6OWM - chains A and B; structure by X-ray diffraction, 1.10 A resolution.

Chain A (and B):
Molecule: Alcohol dehydrogenase E chain
Organism: Equus caballus
Notes: EC 1.1.1.1; chain B of this document is another copy of the same molecule, construct and numbering; everything in this record applies to it too
UniProtKB: P00327 (ADH1E_HORSE); residues 1-374 here correspond to UniProt positions 2-375 (UniProt number = residue number + 1)
Sequence (374 residues; row label = number of the first residue in the row):
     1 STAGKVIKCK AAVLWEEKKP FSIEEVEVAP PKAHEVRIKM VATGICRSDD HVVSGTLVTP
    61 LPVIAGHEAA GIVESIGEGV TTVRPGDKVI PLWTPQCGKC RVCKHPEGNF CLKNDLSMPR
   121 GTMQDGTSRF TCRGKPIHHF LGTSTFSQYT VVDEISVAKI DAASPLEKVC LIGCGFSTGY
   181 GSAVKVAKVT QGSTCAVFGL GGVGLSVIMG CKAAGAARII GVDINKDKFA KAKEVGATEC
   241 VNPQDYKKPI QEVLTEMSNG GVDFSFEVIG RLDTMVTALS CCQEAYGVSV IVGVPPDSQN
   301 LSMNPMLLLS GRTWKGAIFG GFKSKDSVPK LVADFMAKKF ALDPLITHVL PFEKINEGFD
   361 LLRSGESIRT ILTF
Construct notes: engineered mutation Trp-93 (Phe94 in P00327)
Bound ions: Zn2+ site 1: Cys-46, His-67, Cys-174 (together with 2,3,4,5,6-pentafluorobenzyl alcohol); Zn2+ site 2: Cys-97, Cys-100, Cys-103, Cys-111
Small-molecule neighbours:
  - NAJ (nicotinamide-adenine-dinucleotide (acidic form)): Cys-46, Arg-47, Ser-48, His-51, Trp-93, Cys-174, Thr-178, Gly-199, Leu-200, Gly-201, Gly-202, Val-203, Gly-204, Val-222, Asp-223, Ile-224, Asn-225, Lys-228, Val-268, Ile-269, Gly-270, Arg-271, Thr-274, Val-292, Gly-293, Val-294, Ala-317, Ile-318, Phe-319, Leu-362, Arg-369
  - 2,3,4,5,6-pentafluorobenzyl alcohol (PFB): Cys-46, Ser-48, Leu-57, His-67, Trp-93, Leu-116, Phe-140, Leu-141, Cys-174, Val-294, Ile-318
Curated features (UniProtKB/Swiss-Prot):
  - binding site (Zn(2+)): Cys-46, Ser-48, His-67, Cys-97, Cys-100, Cys-103, Cys-111, Cys-174
  - binding site (an alcohol): Ser-48, His-67
  - binding site (NAD(+)): Ser-48, Gly-199 to Gly-204, Asp-223, Lys-228, Val-292 to Val-294, Phe-319, Arg-369
  - modified residue: Ser-1 (N-acetylserine)

Chain A / chain B interface:
Contacting residue pairs - 84 pairs, chain A then chain B:
  Arg-101(A) with Ser-258(B), hydrogen bond (side chain-backbone); Asn-259(B), hydrogen bond (side chain-backbone); Gly-260(B); Gly-261(B), hydrogen bond (side chain-backbone); Gln-283(B); Tyr-286(B), hydrogen bond
  Val-102(A) with Gln-283(B); Ala-285(B), hydrophobic
  His-105(A) with Tyr-286(B)
  Phe-110(A) with Glu-284(B); Ala-285(B), hydrophobic; Ser-310(B)
  Leu-112(A) with Glu-284(B)
  Leu-116(A) with Met-306(B), hydrophobic
  Ser-117(A) with Glu-284(B)
  Ser-258(A) with Arg-101(B), hydrogen bond (backbone-side chain)
  Asn-259(A) with Arg-101(B), hydrogen bond (backbone-side chain)
  Gly-260(A) with Arg-101(B)
  Gly-261(A) with Arg-101(B), hydrogen bond (backbone-side chain)
  Leu-272(A) with Pro-305(B), hydrophobic
  Met-275(A) with Pro-305(B), hydrophobic
  Gln-283(A) with Arg-101(B); Val-102(B)
  Glu-284(A) with Phe-110(B); Leu-112(B)
  Ala-285(A) with Val-102(B), hydrophobic; Phe-110(B), hydrophobic
  Tyr-286(A) with Arg-101(B), hydrogen bond; His-105(B)
  Ile-291(A) with Leu-308(B), hydrophobic; Leu-309(B)
  Val-292(A) with Leu-309(B)
  Gly-293(A) with Leu-309(B)
  Pro-295(A) with Pro-305(B), hydrophobic; Met-306(B)
  Gln-299(A) with Pro-305(B)
  Asn-300(A) with Ser-302(B), hydrogen bond; Met-303(B); Asn-304(B), hydrogen bond (side chain-backbone)
  Leu-301(A) with Leu-301(B); Ser-302(B); Met-303(B), hydrogen bond (backbone-backbone); Pro-305(B), hydrophobic
  Ser-302(A) with Asn-300(B), hydrogen bond; Leu-301(B)
  Met-303(A) with Asn-300(B); Leu-301(B), hydrogen bond (backbone-backbone)
  Asn-304(A) with Asn-300(B), hydrogen bond (backbone-side chain)
  Pro-305(A) with Leu-272(B), hydrophobic; Met-275(B), hydrophobic; Pro-295(B), hydrophobic; Gln-299(B); Leu-301(B), hydrophobic
  Met-306(A) with Pro-295(B), hydrophobic
  Leu-308(A) with Ile-291(B), hydrophobic; Trp-314(B), hydrophobic; Gly-316(B), hydrogen bond (backbone-backbone); Ala-317(B)
  Leu-309(A) with Ile-291(B); Val-292(B); Gly-293(B); Pro-295(B); Gly-316(B); Ala-317(B), hydrogen bond (backbone-backbone); Ile-318(B), hydrogen bond (backbone-backbone)
  Ser-310(A) with Phe-110(B)
  Gly-311(A) with Gly-316(B)
  Arg-312(A) with Lys-315(B); Gly-316(B)
  Thr-313(A) with Thr-313(B); Trp-314(B); Lys-315(B)
  Trp-314(A) with Leu-308(B), hydrophobic; Thr-313(B); Trp-314(B), hydrogen bond (backbone-backbone)
  Lys-315(A) with Arg-312(B); Thr-313(B)
  Gly-316(A) with Leu-308(B), hydrogen bond (backbone-backbone); Leu-309(B); Gly-311(B); Arg-312(B)
  Ala-317(A) with Leu-308(B); Leu-309(B), hydrogen bond (backbone-backbone)
  Ile-318(A) with Leu-309(B), hydrogen bond (backbone-backbone)
Also at the interface, not in a pair above, chain A (44 interface residues in all): Glu-107, Gly-108, Val-294, Ser-298
Also at the interface, not in a pair above, chain B (44 interface residues in all): Glu-107, Gly-108, Leu-116, Ser-117, Val-294, Ser-298

In short:
The chain A/chain B interface involves 44 residues from each chain, with 21 hydrogen bonds. Polar pairs
include Arg-101(A)/Ser-258(B), Arg-101(A)/Asn-259(B) and Arg-101(A)/Gly-261(B). Bound to chain A: compound NAJ
and 2,3,4,5,6-pentafluorobenzyl alcohol.
Chain A and chain B are both Alcohol dehydrogenase E chain (Equus caballus); the structure, Horse liver F93W
alcohol dehydrogenase complexed with NAD and pentafluorobenzyl alcohol, was determined by X-ray diffraction
(same publication as 6OWP, 6O91 and 6OA7).
